PDB entry 3U61 | X-ray diffraction, 3.20 A resolution | chains D and G of the 10 polymer chains in the assembly

== Chain D ==
Name: DNA polymerase accessory protein 44
Source organism: Enterobacteria phage T4
UniProtKB: P04526 (DPA44_BPT4); residues 1-319 here = UniProt positions 1-319
Amino-acid sequence (324 residues; row label = number of the first residue in the row; numbers below 1 keep their minus sign (Gly-4 is residue -4)):
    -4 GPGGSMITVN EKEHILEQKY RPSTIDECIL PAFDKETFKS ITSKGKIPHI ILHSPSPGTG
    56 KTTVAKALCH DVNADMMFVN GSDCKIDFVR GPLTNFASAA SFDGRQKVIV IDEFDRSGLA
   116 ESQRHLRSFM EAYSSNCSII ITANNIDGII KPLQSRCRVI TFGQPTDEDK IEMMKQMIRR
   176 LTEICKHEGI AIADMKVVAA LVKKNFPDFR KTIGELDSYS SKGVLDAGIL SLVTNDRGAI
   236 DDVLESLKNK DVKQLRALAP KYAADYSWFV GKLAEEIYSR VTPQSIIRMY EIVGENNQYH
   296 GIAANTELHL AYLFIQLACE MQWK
Disordered / not traced: -4 to -1
Construct notes: expression tag (-4 to 0)
Ion coordination: Mg2+: Thr57, Glu108 (together with 08T)
Ligand contacts:
  - 08T ([[[(2R,3S,4R,5R)-5-(6-aminopurin-9-yl)-3,4-bis(oxidanyl)oxolan-2-yl]methoxy-oxidanyl-phosphoryl]oxy-oxidanyl-phosphoryl]oxy-tris(fluoranyl)beryllium), molecule 1: Glu12, Gln13, Tyr15, Arg16, Pro17, Cys23, Ile24, Leu25, Pro52, Gly53, Thr54, Gly55, Lys56, Thr57, Thr58, Glu108, Asn139, Arg175, Phe204, Arg205, Ile208
  - 08T, molecule 2: Glu126, Pro147, Arg151
UniProt features mapped onto this chain:
  - binding site (ATP): Glu12 to Tyr15, Ile24, Gly53 to Thr58, Arg205
What the authors report for this chain:
  - allosteric site: Lys80 (proposed by the authors, not directly observed)

== Chain G ==
Name: DNA polymerase processivity component
Source organism: Enterobacteria phage T4
UniProtKB: P04525 (DPA5_BPT4); residues 1001-1228 here correspond to UniProt positions 1-228 (UniProt number = residue number - 1000)
Amino-acid sequence (228 residues; numbered 1001 to 1228; the number before each row is that of its first residue):
  1001 MKLSKDTTAL LKNFATINSG IMLKSGQFIM TRAVNGTTYA EANISDVIDF DVAIYDLNGF
  1061 LGILSLVNDD AEISQSEDGN IKIADARSTI FWPAADPSTV VAPNKPIPFP VASAVTEIKA
  1121 EDLQQLLRVS RGLQIDTIAI TVKEGKIVIN GFNKVEDSAL TRVKYSLTLG DYDGENTFNF
  1181 IINMANMKMQ PGNYKLLLWA KGKQGAAKFE GEHANYVVAL EADSTHDF
Modified residues: Mse1001, Mse1022, Mse1030, Mse1184, Mse1187, Mse1189 (selenomethionine; parent Met)

== Chain D / chain G interface ==
Pairs across the interface (18; chain D residue first):
  Thr89(D) - Tyr1055(G)
  Asn90(D) - Tyr1055(G)
  Ser93(D) - Tyr1055(G)
  Ser93(D) - Asp1096(G)  hydrogen bond (backbone-backbone)
  Ser93(D) - Thr1099(G)
  Ala94(D) - Ala1094(G)
  Ala94(D) - Asp1096(G)
  Ala95(D) - Ala1094(G)  hydrogen bond (backbone-backbone)
  Ala95(D) - Ala1095(G)
  Ala95(D) - Asp1096(G)
  Phe97(D) - Gln1075(G)
  Phe97(D) - Asp1078(G)
  Phe97(D) - Gly1079(G)
  Phe97(D) - Asn1080(G)
  Phe97(D) - Ala1094(G)  hydrophobic
  Asp98(D) - Asp1078(G)  hydrogen bond (backbone-backbone)
  Tyr128(D) - Thr1099(G)
  Asn131(D) - Asp1096(G)
Other interface residues (no listed pair), chain D (10 interface residues in all): Ser130
Other interface residues (no listed pair), chain G (10 interface residues in all): Ser1098

== In short ==
Chain D and chain G each contribute 10 residues to their interface; the contacts include 3 hydrogen bonds. The
backbones hydrogen-bond at Ser93(D)-Asp1096(G), Ala95(D)-Ala1094(G) and Asp98(D)-Asp1078(G). Bound to chain D:
compound 08T. The Mg2+ site is built by Thr57(D) and Glu108(D). From UniProt: 12 ATP-binding residues on chain
D. The paper reports an allosteric site at Lys80(D).
Here chain D is DNA polymerase accessory protein 44 and chain G is DNA polymerase processivity component, both
from Enterobacteria phage T4. Entry 3U61 (Structure of T4 Bacteriophage Clamp Loader Bound To Closed Clamp,
DNA and ATP Analog and ADP) was determined by X-ray diffraction, deposited together with 3U5Z and 3U60.
